Entry 6O81 (electron microscopy, 3.21 A resolution); this record covers chains E and L of the 16 polymer chains in the assembly.

== Chain E ==
Molecule: Translation initiation factor eIF-2B subunit delta
From: Homo sapiens
UniProt: Q9UI10 (EI2BD_HUMAN); residue numbers follow UniProt; this construct covers 1-523
Sequence (523 residues; each row starts with the number of its first residue):
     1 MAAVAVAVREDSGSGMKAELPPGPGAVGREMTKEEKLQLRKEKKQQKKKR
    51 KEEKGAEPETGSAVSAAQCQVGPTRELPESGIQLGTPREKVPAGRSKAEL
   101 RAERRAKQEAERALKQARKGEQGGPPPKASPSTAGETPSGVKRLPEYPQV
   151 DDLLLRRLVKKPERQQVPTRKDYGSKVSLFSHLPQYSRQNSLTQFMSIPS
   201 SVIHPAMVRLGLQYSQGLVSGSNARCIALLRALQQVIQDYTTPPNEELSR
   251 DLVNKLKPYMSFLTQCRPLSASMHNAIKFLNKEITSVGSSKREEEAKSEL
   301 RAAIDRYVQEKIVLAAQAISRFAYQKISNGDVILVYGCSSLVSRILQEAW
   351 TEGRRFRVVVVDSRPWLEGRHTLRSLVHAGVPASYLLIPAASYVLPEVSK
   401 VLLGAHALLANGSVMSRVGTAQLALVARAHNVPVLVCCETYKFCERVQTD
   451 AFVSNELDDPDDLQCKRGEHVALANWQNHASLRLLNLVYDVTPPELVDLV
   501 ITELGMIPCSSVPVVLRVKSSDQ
Unresolved in the structure: 1-165, 523
Ligand contacts: C7B (2-(4-chloranylphenoxy)-N-[4-[2-(4-chloranylphenoxy)ethanoylamino]cyclohexyl]ethanamide): V177, S178, L179, F180, F452, L485
Curated features (UniProtKB/Swiss-Prot):
  - region: R170 to L179 (May bind the chemical integrated stress response (ISR) inhibitor ISRIB)
  - modified residue: A2 (N-acetylalanine), S12 (Phosphoserine), T86 (Phosphothreonine), S130 (Phosphoserine)
From the paper describing this entry:
  - mutagenesis - R250A (kobs=0.013min-1), R250E (kobs=0.023min-1): unchanged catalytic activity on dissociated tetramers
  - mutagenesis - R250A (kobs=0.012min-1), R250E (kobs=0.017min-1): decreased catalytic activity on ISRIB-stabilized eIF2B octamer

== Chain L ==
Molecule: Eukaryotic translation initiation factor 2 subunit 1
From: Homo sapiens
UniProt: P05198 (IF2A_HUMAN); residues 0-314 here correspond to UniProt positions 1-315 (UniProt number = residue number + 1)
Sequence (315 residues; numbered 0 to 314; the number before each row is that of its first residue; numbering starts at 0):
     0 MPGLSCRFYQHKFPEVEDVVMVNVRSIAEMGAYVSLLEYNNIEGMILLSE
    50 LSRRRIRSINKLIRIGRNECVVVIRVDKEKGYIDLSKRRVSPEEAIKCED
   100 KFTKSKTVYSILRHVAEVLEYTKDEQLESLFQRTAWVFDDKYKRPGYGAY
   150 DAFKHAVSDPSILDSLDLNEDEREVLINNINRRLTPQAVKIRADIEVACY
   200 GYEGIDAVKEALRAGLNCSTENMPIKINLIAPPRYVMTTTTLERTEGLSV
   250 LSQAMAVIKEKIEEKRGVFNVQMEPKVVTDTDETELARQMERLERENAEV
   300 DGDDDAEEMEAKAED
Unresolved in the structure: 0-2, 278-314
Curated features (UniProtKB/Swiss-Prot):
  - modified residue: S48 (Phosphoserine), S51 (Phosphoserine), K140 (N6-acetyllysine), S157 (Phosphoserine), T278 (Phosphothreonine), T280 (Phosphothreonine)

== Chain E / chain L interface ==
Contacting residue pairs (11):
  N245(E) - E78(L)
  N245(E) - K79(L)
  E246(E) - K79(L)
  E246(E) - Y81(L)
  E247(E) - R74(L)
  E247(E) - Y81(L)
  R250(E) - M44(L)
  R250(E) - Y81(L)
  T285(E) - M29(L)
  S520(E) - R56(L)  hydrogen bond
  S521(E) - R54(L)  hydrogen bond (backbone-side chain)
Interface residues without a listed pair, chain E (8 interface residues in all): D522
Interface residues without a listed pair, chain L (9 interface residues in all): Y32
The authors on this interface:
  - specific contacts: R250(E)-Y81(L)

== Overview ==
8 residues of chain E face 9 of chain L across their interface, with 2 hydrogen bonds. Among the polar pairs
are S520(E)-R56(L) and S521(E)-R54(L). The paper describes a contact between R250(E) and Y81(L). From the
paper: R250A and R250E of chain E reduce catalytic activity on ISRIB-stabilized eIF2B octamer; R250A and R250E
of chain E leave catalytic activity on dissociated tetramers unchanged.
Here chain E is Translation initiation factor eIF-2B subunit delta and chain L is Eukaryotic translation
initiation factor 2 subunit 1, both from Homo sapiens. Entry 6O81 (Electron cryo-microscopy of the eukaryotic
translation initiation factor 2B bound to translation initiation factor 2 from ...) was determined by electron
microscopy together with 6O85 and 6O9Z from the same study.
